9I4X - chains A and H of the 24 polymer chains in the assembly; structure by electron microscopy, 2.79 A resolution.

Chain A:
Name: Cytochrome b
Organism: Toxoplasma gondii GT1
UniProtKB: O20672 (CYB_TOXGO); residue numbers follow UniProt; this construct covers 1-368
Amino-acid sequence (368 residues; row label = number of the first residue in the row):
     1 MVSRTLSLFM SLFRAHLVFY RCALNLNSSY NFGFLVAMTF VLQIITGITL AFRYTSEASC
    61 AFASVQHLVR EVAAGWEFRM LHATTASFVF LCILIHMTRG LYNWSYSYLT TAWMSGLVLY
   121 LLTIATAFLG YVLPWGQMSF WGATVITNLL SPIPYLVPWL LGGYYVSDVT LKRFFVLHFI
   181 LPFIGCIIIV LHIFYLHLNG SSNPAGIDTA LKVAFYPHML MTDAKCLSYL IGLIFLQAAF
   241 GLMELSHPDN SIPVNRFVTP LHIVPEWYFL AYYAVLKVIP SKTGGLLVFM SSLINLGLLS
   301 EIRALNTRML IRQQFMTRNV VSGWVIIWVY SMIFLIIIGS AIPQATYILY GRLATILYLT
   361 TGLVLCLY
Unresolved in the structure: 1-8
Construct notes: engineered mutation Phe9 (Ser in O20672)
Bound ions: heme Fe site 1: His82, His178; heme Fe site 2 near His96 (its only coordinating residue here)
Ligand contacts:
  - A1IJD (6-chloranyl-7-methoxy-2-methyl-3-[4-[4-(trifluoromethyloxy)phenoxy]phenyl]-1H-quinolin-4-one), molecule 1: His16, Leu17, Tyr20, Cys22, Leu26, Tyr30, Asn31, Phe34, Cys186, Ile189, Val190, Ile193, Leu196, His197, Ser201, Phe215, Met219, Asp223
  - A1IJD, molecule 2: Ser292, Leu293, Tyr358
  - Atovaquone (AOQ; 2-[trans-4-(4-chlorophenyl)cyclohexyl]-3-hydroxynaphthalene-1,4-dione): Ile124, Phe128, Tyr131, Met138, Trp141, Gly142, Val145, Ile146, Ile263, Pro265, Phe269, Tyr272, Tyr273, Leu276, Phe289
  - heme (HEM), molecule 1: Tyr30, Asn31, Phe32, Gly33, Phe34, Val36, Ala37, Phe40, His96, Met97, Arg99, Ser105, Leu109, Ala112, Trp113, Gly116, Leu117, Leu119, Tyr120, Ile189, His192, Ile193, Leu196, Ser201, Ser202
  - heme (HEM), molecule 2: Phe40, Gln43, Ile44, Gly47, Ile48, Leu50, Ala51, Tyr54, Val65, Arg79, His82, Ala83, Ala86, Thr126, Ala127, Gly130, Tyr131, Leu133, Pro134, Phe175, His178, Phe179, Pro182, Phe183, Tyr268
  - 1,2-diacyl-sn-glycero-3-phosphocholine (PC1), molecule 1: Phe34, Met38, Val41, Tyr216, Leu220, Met221, Ala224, Leu227
  - 1,2-diacyl-sn-glycero-3-phosphocholine (PC1), molecule 2: Tyr155, Leu156, Trp159
Swiss-Prot annotation at these positions:
  - binding site (heme b): His82, His96, His178, His192
  - binding site (a ubiquinone): His197
Reported in the primary citation:
  - binding site for Atovaquone: Ile124, Phe128, Tyr131, Met138, Ile263, Pro265, Tyr272, Phe289
  - specificity-determining residues: Tyr272
  - conformationally variable residues (loop rearrangement): Ile263
  - mutagenesis - T222P: decreased binding to 7-methoxy ELQs (citing earlier work)

Chain H:
Name: QCR8, tggt1_227910
Organism: Toxoplasma gondii GT1
UniProtKB: A0A125YW19 (A0A125YW19_TOXGG); numbering as in UniProt (aligned over 1-122)
Amino-acid sequence (122 residues; each row starts with the number of its first residue):
     1 MAASRLCQYL AGRGQTGLLS LSAPRLGAPK FERKMLGSYP VSPEFEMVWR DRLTAHGGYI
    61 QQTISPYQLK FIYPFWHTFF ARCWCKCSAY AWPWVWPGLI TFGLVKKMNH DVEEDIRDHY
   121 WY
Unresolved in the structure: 1-26

Interface between chain A and chain H:
Pairs across the interface (40):
  Ser11(A) - Pro43(H)
  Ser11(A) - Glu44(H)
  Ala15(A) - Pro43(H)
  Ala15(A) - Glu44(H)
  Ala15(A) - Met47(H)
  His16(A) - Met47(H)  hydrogen bond
  Phe19(A) - Glu44(H)
  Phe19(A) - Phe45(H)  hydrophobic
  Phe19(A) - Val48(H)
  Arg21(A) - Val48(H)
  Tyr102(A) - Trp94(H)  hydrophobic
  His197(A) - Arg50(H)
  Leu198(A) - Arg50(H)  hydrogen bond (backbone-side chain)
  Asn199(A) - Gly27(H)  hydrogen bond (backbone-backbone)
  Thr209(A) - Leu53(H)
  Ala210(A) - Leu53(H)  hydrophobic
  Met316(A) - Pro93(H)
  Thr317(A) - Ala89(H)
  Arg318(A) - Ala89(H)  hydrogen bond (backbone-backbone)
  Arg318(A) - Trp92(H)
  Arg318(A) - Pro93(H)
  Asn319(A) - Trp92(H)
  Asn319(A) - Pro93(H)
  Ser322(A) - Pro93(H)  hydrogen bond (side chain-backbone)
  Ser322(A) - Pro97(H)
  Ile326(A) - Pro93(H)
  Ile326(A) - Trp94(H)
  Tyr330(A) - Trp94(H)  hydrogen bond (side chain-backbone)
  Tyr330(A) - Gly98(H)
  Tyr330(A) - Thr101(H)
  Phe334(A) - Val105(H)  hydrophobic
  Gln344(A) - Asp115(H)  hydrogen bond
  Thr346(A) - Asp111(H)
  Thr346(A) - Val112(H)
  Thr346(A) - Asp115(H)  hydrogen bond
  Tyr347(A) - Met108(H)  hydrophobic
  Tyr347(A) - Val112(H)
  Tyr350(A) - Lys107(H)
  Tyr350(A) - Met108(H)  hydrophobic
  Tyr350(A) - Asp111(H)  hydrogen bond
Also at the interface, not in a pair above, chain A (28 interface residues in all): Arg14, Tyr20, Val320, Ile337, Ile338
Also at the interface, not in a pair above, chain H (25 interface residues in all): Glu46, Ser88, Leu104, His119

Overview:
The interface between chain A and chain H involves 28 residues on one side and 25 on the other; the contacts
include 9 hydrogen bonds. Polar contacts include His16(A)-Met47(H), Leu198(A)-Arg50(H) and Ser322(A)-Pro93(H).
From the paper: a binding site for Atovaquone at Ile124(A), Phe128(A) and Tyr131(A) among others; T222P of
chain A reduces binding to 7-methoxy ELQs.
Here chain A is Cytochrome b and chain H is QCR8, tggt1_227910, both from Toxoplasma gondii GT1. Entry 9I4X
(Toxoplasma gondii cytochrome bc1 complex from the respiratory supercomplex III2-IV inhibited by atovaquone
and ELQ-300) was determined by electron microscopy (same publication as 9G9T).
